PDB entry 5IKN | X-ray diffraction, 4.80 A resolution (low resolution: residue-level contacts below are approximate; hydrogen-bond / salt-bridge calls are withheld) | chains C and G of the 13 polymer chains in the assembly

# Chain C
Protein: DNA-directed DNA polymerase
From: Enterobacteria phage T7
Notes: EC 2.7.7.7, 3.1.11.-
UniProt: P00581 (DPOL_BPT7); numbering as in UniProt (aligned over 1-704)
Amino-acid sequence (704 residues; row label = number of the first residue in the row):
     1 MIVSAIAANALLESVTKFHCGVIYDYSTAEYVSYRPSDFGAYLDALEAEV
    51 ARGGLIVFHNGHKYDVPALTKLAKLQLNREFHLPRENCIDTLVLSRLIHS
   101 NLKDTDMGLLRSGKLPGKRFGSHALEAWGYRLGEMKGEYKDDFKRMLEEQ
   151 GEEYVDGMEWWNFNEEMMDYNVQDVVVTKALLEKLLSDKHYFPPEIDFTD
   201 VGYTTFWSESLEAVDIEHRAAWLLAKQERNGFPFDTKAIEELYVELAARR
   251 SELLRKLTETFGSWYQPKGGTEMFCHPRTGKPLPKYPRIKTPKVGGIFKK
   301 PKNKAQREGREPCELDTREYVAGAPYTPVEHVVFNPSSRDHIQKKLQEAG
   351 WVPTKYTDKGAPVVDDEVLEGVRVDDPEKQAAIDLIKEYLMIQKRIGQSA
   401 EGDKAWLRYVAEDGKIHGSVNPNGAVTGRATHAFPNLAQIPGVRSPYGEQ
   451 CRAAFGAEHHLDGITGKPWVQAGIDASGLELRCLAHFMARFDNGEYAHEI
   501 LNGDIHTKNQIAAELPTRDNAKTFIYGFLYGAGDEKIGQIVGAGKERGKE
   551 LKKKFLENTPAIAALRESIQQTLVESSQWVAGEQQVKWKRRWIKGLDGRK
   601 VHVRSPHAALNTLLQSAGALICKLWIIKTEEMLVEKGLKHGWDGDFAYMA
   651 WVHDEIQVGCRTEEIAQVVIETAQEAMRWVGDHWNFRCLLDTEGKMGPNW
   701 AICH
Disordered / not traced: 264-334
Construct notes: engineered mutation Ala5 (Asp in P00581), Ala7 (Glu in P00581)
Curated features (UniProtKB/Swiss-Prot):
  - binding site (Mg(2+)): Asp174, Asp475, Ala476, Asp654
  - binding site (substrate): His506, Arg518, Lys522, Tyr526
  - mutagenesis: His123 (H123S: 83% loss of exonuclease activity)

# Chain G
Protein: DNA primase/helicase
From: Enterobacteria phage T7
Notes: EC 2.7.7.-, 3.6.4.12
UniProt: P03692 (PRIM_BPT7); residues 64-549 here = UniProt positions 64-549
Amino-acid sequence (486 residues; each row starts with the number of its first residue):
    64 MTYNVWNFGESNGRYSALTARGISKETCQKAGYWIAKVDGVMYQVADYRD
   114 QNGNIVSQKVRDKDKNFKTTGSHKSDALFGKHLWNGGKKIVVTEGEIDML
   164 TVMELQDCKYPVVSLGHGASAAKKTCAANYEYFDQFEQIILMFDMDEAGR
   214 KAVEEAAQVLPAGKVRVAVLPCKDANECHLNGHDREIMEQVWNAGPWIPD
   264 GVVSALSLRERIREHLSSEESVGLLFSGCTGINDKTLGARGGEVIMVTSG
   314 SGMGKSTFVRQQALQWGTAMGKKVGLAMLEESVEETAEDLIGLHNRVRLR
   364 QSDSLKREIIENGKFDQWFDELFGNDTFHLYDSFAEAETDRLLAKLAYMR
   414 SGLGCDVIILDHISIVVSASGESDERKMIDNLMTKLKGFAKSTGVVLVVI
   464 CHLKNPDKGKAHEEGRPVSITDLRGSGALRQLSDTIIALERNQQGDMPNL
   514 VLVRILKCRFTGDTGIAGYMEYNKETGWLEPSSYSG
Disordered / not traced: 548-549
Curated features (UniProtKB/Swiss-Prot):
  - binding site (Mg(2+)): Glu157, Asp207, Asp237
  - binding site (ATP): Ser312 to Ser319
  - site (dTTP/dATP binding): Arg361, His465, Arg504, Arg522, Tyr535

# Chain C / chain G interface
Pairs across the interface (12):
  Thr205(C) - Asp509(G)
  Leu501(C) - Arg370(G)
  Leu501(C) - Glu374(G)
  Lys628(C) - Glu538(G)
  Arg678(C) - Glu371(G)
  Trp679(C) - Glu538(G)
  Asp682(C) - Gln364(G)
  Asp682(C) - Ser365(G)
  Asn685(C) - Gln364(G)
  Phe686(C) - Arg370(G)
  Arg687(C) - Arg370(G)
  Leu689(C) - Arg370(G)
Other interface residues (no listed pair), chain C (12 interface residues in all): Cys688, Asp691
Other interface residues (no listed pair), chain G (8 interface residues in all): Ser367
From the paper, about this interface:
  - residue pairs: Lys628(C)-Glu538(G)

# In short
The interface between chain C and chain G involves 12 residues on one side and 8 on the other. The authors
report a contact between Lys628(C) and Glu538(G).
Here chain C is DNA-directed DNA polymerase and chain G is DNA primase/helicase, both from Enterobacteria
phage T7. Entry 5IKN (Crystal Structure of the T7 Replisome in the Absence of DNA) was determined by X-ray
diffraction.
